2DBX - chains A and B; structure by X-ray diffraction, 1.70 A resolution.

[Chain A]
Protein: Gamma-glutamyltranspeptidase
From: Escherichia coli K12
Notes: EC 2.3.2.2; fragment: large subunit
UniProtKB: P18956 (GGT_ECOLI); residue numbers follow UniProt; this construct covers 25-390
Amino-acid sequence (366 residues; row label = number of the first residue in the row):
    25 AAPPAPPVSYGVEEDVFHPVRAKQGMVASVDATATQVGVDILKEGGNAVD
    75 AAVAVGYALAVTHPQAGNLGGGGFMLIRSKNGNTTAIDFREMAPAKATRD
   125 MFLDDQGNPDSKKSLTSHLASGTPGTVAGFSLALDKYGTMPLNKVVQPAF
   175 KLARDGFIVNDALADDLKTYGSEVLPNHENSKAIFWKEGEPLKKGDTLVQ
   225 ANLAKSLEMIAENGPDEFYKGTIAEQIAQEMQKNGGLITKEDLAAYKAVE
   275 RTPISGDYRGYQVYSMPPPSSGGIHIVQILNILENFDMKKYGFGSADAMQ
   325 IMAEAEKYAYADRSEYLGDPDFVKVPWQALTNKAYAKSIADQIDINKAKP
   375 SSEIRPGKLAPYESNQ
Disordered / not traced: 25-36, 388-390
Construct notes: modified residue (50, 99, 116, 125, 164, 233, 255, 290, 312, 323, 326)
Modified / non-standard residues: Mse-50, Mse-99, Mse-116, Mse-125, Mse-164, Mse-233, Mse-255, Mse-290, Mse-312, Mse-323, Mse-326 (selenomethionine; parent Met)
Swiss-Prot annotation at these positions:
  - binding site (L-glutamate): Arg-114
What the authors report for this chain:
  - binding site for glutamic acid: Arg-114

[Chain B]
Protein: Gamma-glutamyltranspeptidase
From: Escherichia coli K12
Notes: EC 2.3.2.2; fragment: small subunit
UniProtKB: P18956 (GGT_ECOLI); residues 391-580 here = UniProt positions 391-580
Amino-acid sequence (190 residues; numbered 391 to 580; the number before each row is that of its first residue):
   391 TTHYSVVDKDGNAVAVTYTLNTTFGTGIVAGESGILLNNQMDDFSAKPGV
   441 PNVYGLVGGDANAVGPNKRPLSSMSPTIVVKDGKTWLVTGSPGGSRIITT
   491 VLQMVVNSIDYGLNVAEATNAPRFHHQWLPDELRVEKGFSPDTLKLLEAK
   541 GQKVALKEAMGSTQSIMVGPDGELYGASDPRSVDDLTAGY
Construct notes: modified residue (431, 464, 494, 550, 557)
Modified / non-standard residues: Mse-431, Mse-464, Mse-494, Mse-550, Mse-557 (selenomethionine; parent Met)
Swiss-Prot annotation at these positions:
  - active site: Thr-391 (Nucleophile)
  - binding site (L-glutamate): Thr-409, Asn-411, Gln-430, Asp-433, Ser-462, Ser-463, Gly-483, Gly-484
  - mutagenesis: Thr-391 (T391A: Abolishes autocatalytic cleavage, loss of enzymatic activity), Arg-513 (R513A: Not processed into its subunits, loss of enzymatic activity), Arg-571 (R571G: Not processed into its subunits, loss of enzymatic activity)
Ion coordination: Ca2+: Asp-569, Ser-572, Asp-575
Ligand contacts: glutamic acid (GLU): Thr-391, Thr-409, Asn-411, Gln-430, Asp-433, Tyr-444, Ser-462, Ser-463, Mse-464, Pro-482, Gly-483, Gly-484, Ile-487
What the authors report for this chain:
  - Ca2+ coordination: Asp-569, Ser-572, Asp-575
  - binding site for glutamic acid: Gln-430, Asp-433, Ser-462, Ser-463
  - catalytic residues: Thr-391 (citing earlier work)

[How chain A and chain B interact]
Residue-residue contacts (344; chain A residue first):
  Asp-39(A) / Asn-504(B)  hydrogen bond
  Asp-39(A) / Glu-507(B)
  Phe-41(A) / Asn-504(B)  hydrogen bond (backbone-side chain)
  Phe-41(A) / Ala-506(B)
  Phe-41(A) / Glu-507(B)
  Phe-41(A) / Asn-510(B)
  His-42(A) / Ala-506(B)
  Pro-43(A) / Asn-504(B)
  Pro-43(A) / Val-505(B)  hydrophobic
  Pro-43(A) / Ala-506(B)
  Pro-43(A) / Tyr-565(B)  hydrophobic
  Pro-43(A) / Gly-566(B)
  Val-44(A) / Leu-564(B)
  Val-44(A) / Tyr-565(B)
  Val-44(A) / Gly-566(B)  hydrogen bond (backbone-backbone)
  Val-44(A) / Thr-577(B)
  Arg-45(A) / Leu-564(B)
  Arg-45(A) / Tyr-565(B)
  Ala-46(A) / Glu-563(B)
  Ala-46(A) / Leu-564(B)  hydrogen bond (backbone-backbone)
  Ala-46(A) / Gly-579(B)
  Ala-46(A) / Tyr-580(B)
  Lys-47(A) / Tyr-580(B)  hydrogen bond (backbone-backbone)
  Gln-48(A) / Asp-398(B)
  Gln-48(A) / Lys-399(B)  hydrogen bond (backbone-backbone)
  Gln-48(A) / Leu-564(B)
  Gln-48(A) / Tyr-580(B)  hydrogen bond (backbone-backbone)
  Gly-49(A) / Val-397(B)
  Gly-49(A) / Leu-564(B)
  Gly-49(A) / Gly-579(B)
  Gly-49(A) / Tyr-580(B)  hydrogen bond (backbone-backbone)
  Mse-50(A) / Val-396(B)
  Mse-50(A) / Val-397(B)  hydrogen bond (backbone-backbone)
  Mse-50(A) / Ile-556(B)
  Mse-50(A) / Leu-564(B)  hydrophobic
  Mse-50(A) / Tyr-565(B)
  Mse-50(A) / Gly-566(B)
  Mse-50(A) / Thr-577(B)
  Mse-50(A) / Ala-578(B)
  Mse-50(A) / Gly-579(B)
  Val-51(A) / Ser-395(B)
  Val-51(A) / Leu-576(B)
  Val-51(A) / Thr-577(B)
  Val-51(A) / Ala-578(B)  hydrogen bond (backbone-backbone)
  Ala-52(A) / Tyr-394(B)
  Ala-52(A) / Ser-395(B)  hydrogen bond (backbone-backbone)
  Ala-52(A) / Gln-554(B)
  Ala-52(A) / Leu-576(B)
  Ala-52(A) / Thr-577(B)
  Ser-53(A) / Tyr-394(B)
  Ser-53(A) / Gln-554(B)
  Ser-53(A) / Ser-568(B)
  Ser-53(A) / Asp-575(B)
  Ser-53(A) / Leu-576(B)  hydrogen bond (backbone-backbone)
  Val-54(A) / Thr-392(B)
  Val-54(A) / Gln-554(B)
  Val-54(A) / Asp-574(B)
  Val-54(A) / Asp-575(B)
  Asp-55(A) / Asp-574(B)
  Asp-55(A) / Asp-575(B)
  Ala-56(A) / Asp-574(B)  hydrogen bond (backbone-backbone)
  Ala-56(A) / Leu-576(B)  hydrophobic
  Thr-59(A) / Leu-576(B)  hydrogen bond (side chain-backbone)
  Thr-59(A) / Ala-578(B)
  Val-63(A) / Ala-578(B)
  Leu-66(A) / Asp-398(B)
  Leu-66(A) / Tyr-580(B)  hydrogen bond (backbone-side chain)
  Lys-67(A) / Tyr-580(B)
  Asn-71(A) / Asp-398(B)
  Ala-72(A) / Val-396(B)
  Ala-72(A) / Asp-398(B)  hydrogen bond (backbone-side chain)
  Ala-72(A) / Asn-402(B)
  Ala-72(A) / Val-404(B)  hydrophobic
  Val-73(A) / Val-404(B)  hydrophobic
  Ala-76(A) / Tyr-394(B)  hydrogen bond (backbone-side chain)
  Ala-76(A) / Val-404(B)  hydrophobic
  Val-79(A) / Tyr-394(B)  hydrophobic
  Gly-80(A) / Tyr-394(B)  hydrogen bond (backbone-side chain)
  Gly-80(A) / Tyr-408(B)  hydrogen bond (backbone-side chain)
  Leu-83(A) / Tyr-394(B)  hydrophobic
  Leu-83(A) / Tyr-408(B)
  Ala-84(A) / Tyr-408(B)
  Pro-88(A) / Leu-410(B)
  Pro-88(A) / Phe-414(B)
  Pro-88(A) / Leu-426(B)
  Gln-89(A) / Thr-412(B)
  Gln-89(A) / Thr-413(B)
  Gln-89(A) / Phe-414(B)  hydrogen bond (backbone-backbone)
  Ala-90(A) / Thr-391(B)
  Ala-90(A) / Thr-392(B)
  Ala-90(A) / Thr-409(B)
  Gly-91(A) / Tyr-408(B)
  Asn-92(A) / Tyr-408(B)  hydrogen bond (backbone-side chain)
  Asn-92(A) / Thr-409(B)  hydrogen bond (side chain-backbone)
  Asn-92(A) / Leu-410(B)
  Leu-93(A) / Ile-425(B)
  Gly-94(A) / Leu-410(B)
  Gly-94(A) / Ile-425(B)
  Gly-94(A) / Leu-426(B)
  Gly-94(A) / Asn-428(B)  hydrogen bond (backbone-side chain)
  Gly-95(A) / Thr-409(B)
  Gly-95(A) / Leu-410(B)
  Gly-95(A) / Asn-428(B)
  Gly-96(A) / Tyr-408(B)
  Gly-96(A) / Thr-409(B)  hydrogen bond (backbone-backbone)
  Gly-97(A) / Thr-407(B)
  Gly-97(A) / Tyr-408(B)
  Gly-97(A) / Mse-464(B)
  Phe-98(A) / Val-406(B)
  Phe-98(A) / Thr-407(B)  hydrogen bond (backbone-backbone)
  Phe-98(A) / Ser-462(B)
  Phe-98(A) / Mse-464(B)  hydrophobic
  Mse-99(A) / Val-404(B)  hydrophobic
  Mse-99(A) / Ala-405(B)
  Mse-99(A) / Val-406(B)  hydrophobic
  Leu-100(A) / Val-404(B)
  Leu-100(A) / Ala-405(B)  hydrogen bond (backbone-backbone)
  Leu-100(A) / Pro-466(B)
  Leu-100(A) / Thr-467(B)
  Leu-100(A) / Ile-468(B)
  Ile-101(A) / Ala-403(B)
  Arg-102(A) / Asn-402(B)
  Arg-102(A) / Ala-403(B)  hydrogen bond (backbone-backbone)
  Arg-102(A) / Ile-468(B)
  Arg-102(A) / Val-470(B)
  Arg-102(A) / Gly-473(B)
  Arg-102(A) / Thr-475(B)  hydrogen bond
  Ser-103(A) / Asn-402(B)
  Lys-104(A) / Asp-400(B)
  Lys-104(A) / Asn-402(B)  hydrogen bond (backbone-side chain)
  Lys-104(A) / Lys-474(B)  hydrogen bond (backbone-side chain)
  Asp-112(A) / Arg-459(B)  salt bridge
  Phe-113(A) / Tyr-408(B)  hydrophobic
  Arg-114(A) / Gln-430(B)  hydrogen bond
  Arg-114(A) / Asp-433(B)  salt bridge
  Arg-114(A) / Arg-459(B)  hydrogen bond (backbone-side chain)
  Arg-114(A) / Pro-460(B)  hydrogen bond (side chain-backbone)
  Arg-114(A) / Leu-461(B)  hydrogen bond (side chain-backbone)
  Arg-114(A) / Ser-462(B)
  Arg-114(A) / Mse-464(B)
  Glu-115(A) / Thr-409(B)
  Glu-115(A) / Asn-428(B)  hydrogen bond
  Glu-115(A) / Gln-430(B)  hydrogen bond
  Glu-115(A) / Arg-459(B)
  Glu-115(A) / Pro-460(B)
  Mse-116(A) / Asn-457(B)
  Mse-116(A) / Lys-458(B)
  Mse-116(A) / Arg-459(B)
  Ala-117(A) / Mse-431(B)  hydrophobic
  Ala-117(A) / Phe-434(B)  hydrophobic
  Ala-117(A) / Gly-455(B)
  Ala-117(A) / Asn-457(B)  hydrogen bond (backbone-backbone)
  Ala-117(A) / Lys-458(B)  hydrogen bond (backbone-backbone)
  Pro-118(A) / Pro-456(B)
  Pro-118(A) / Asn-457(B)
  Ala-119(A) / Pro-456(B)
  Ala-119(A) / Asn-457(B)
  Ala-121(A) / Pro-456(B)
  Thr-122(A) / Val-454(B)
  Arg-123(A) / Ala-436(B)
  Arg-123(A) / Val-454(B)
  Mse-125(A) / Mse-431(B)
  Mse-125(A) / Val-454(B)
  Phe-126(A) / Mse-431(B)  hydrophobic
  Leu-127(A) / Ala-436(B)
  Leu-127(A) / Lys-437(B)
  Gly-131(A) / Lys-437(B)  hydrogen bond (backbone-side chain)
  Pro-133(A) / Ala-436(B)  hydrophobic
  Pro-133(A) / Lys-437(B)
  Pro-133(A) / Val-440(B)  hydrophobic
  Ser-138(A) / Asn-429(B)
  Ser-138(A) / Asp-432(B)  hydrogen bond
  Leu-139(A) / Thr-416(B)
  Leu-139(A) / Asn-429(B)  hydrogen bond (backbone-side chain)
  Leu-139(A) / Asp-432(B)
  Thr-140(A) / Ile-418(B)
  Ser-141(A) / Thr-416(B)
  His-142(A) / Ile-418(B)
  Leu-143(A) / Mse-431(B)
  Ala-144(A) / Thr-416(B)
  Ala-144(A) / Asn-428(B)
  Ala-144(A) / Asn-429(B)
  Ala-144(A) / Gln-430(B)  hydrogen bond (backbone-backbone)
  Ala-144(A) / Mse-431(B)  hydrogen bond (backbone-backbone)
  Ser-145(A) / Thr-416(B)
  Ser-145(A) / Leu-427(B)
  Ser-145(A) / Asn-428(B)  hydrogen bond (side chain-backbone)
  Ser-145(A) / Mse-431(B)
  Gly-146(A) / Asn-428(B)  hydrogen bond (backbone-side chain)
  Gly-146(A) / Mse-431(B)
  Thr-150(A) / Tyr-408(B)
  Phe-154(A) / Tyr-394(B)
  Phe-154(A) / Tyr-408(B)  hydrophobic
  Asn-184(A) / Asp-574(B)  hydrogen bond
  Asp-185(A) / Asp-574(B)  hydrogen bond (backbone-side chain)
  Ala-186(A) / Val-573(B)
  Ala-186(A) / Asp-574(B)  hydrogen bond (backbone-side chain)
  Asp-190(A) / Phe-414(B)
  Leu-191(A) / Phe-414(B)  hydrophobic
  Tyr-194(A) / Thr-413(B)
  Gly-195(A) / Phe-414(B)
  Val-198(A) / Thr-416(B)
  Val-198(A) / Gly-417(B)
  Leu-199(A) / Gly-417(B)
  Leu-199(A) / Leu-426(B)  hydrophobic
  His-202(A) / Gly-417(B)
  His-202(A) / Ile-418(B)
  Asn-204(A) / Val-419(B)  hydrogen bond (side chain-backbone)
  Asn-204(A) / Gly-421(B)  hydrogen bond (side chain-backbone)
  Ser-205(A) / Gly-417(B)  hydrogen bond (side chain-backbone)
  Ser-205(A) / Ile-418(B)
  Ser-205(A) / Val-419(B)  hydrogen bond (side chain-backbone)
  Asn-226(A) / Glu-422(B)  hydrogen bond
  Asn-226(A) / Ser-423(B)
  Asn-226(A) / Gly-424(B)
  Leu-227(A) / Ser-423(B)
  Leu-227(A) / Gly-424(B)
  Leu-227(A) / Ile-425(B)  hydrophobic
  Ser-230(A) / Ser-423(B)  hydrogen bond (side chain-backbone)
  Ile-247(A) / Ile-425(B)  hydrophobic
  Gln-250(A) / Glu-422(B)
  Gln-250(A) / Ser-423(B)
  Ile-251(A) / Ala-420(B)  hydrophobic
  Glu-254(A) / Ile-418(B)
  Glu-254(A) / Val-419(B)
  Glu-254(A) / Ala-420(B)
  Glu-254(A) / Gly-421(B)  hydrogen bond (side chain-backbone)
  Mse-255(A) / Leu-427(B)  hydrophobic
  Tyr-270(A) / Arg-459(B)  hydrogen bond
  Lys-271(A) / Arg-459(B)  hydrogen bond (backbone-side chain)
  Val-273(A) / Arg-459(B)
  Arg-275(A) / Arg-459(B)
  Tyr-282(A) / Ile-499(B)  hydrophobic
  Tyr-282(A) / Asp-500(B)  hydrogen bond
  Arg-283(A) / Asp-500(B)  salt bridge
  Tyr-285(A) / Val-470(B)
  Tyr-285(A) / Lys-471(B)
  Tyr-285(A) / Trp-476(B)  hydrophobic
  Tyr-285(A) / Ile-499(B)  hydrophobic
  Gln-286(A) / Ile-468(B)
  Gln-286(A) / Val-469(B)
  Gln-286(A) / Val-470(B)  hydrogen bond (backbone-backbone)
  Val-287(A) / Thr-467(B)
  Val-287(A) / Ile-468(B)
  Tyr-288(A) / Thr-467(B)
  Tyr-288(A) / Ile-468(B)  hydrogen bond (backbone-backbone)
  Tyr-288(A) / Val-470(B)  hydrophobic
  Ser-289(A) / Ser-465(B)
  Ser-289(A) / Pro-466(B)  hydrogen bond (side chain-backbone)
  Ser-289(A) / Thr-467(B)  hydrogen bond
  Mse-290(A) / Mse-464(B)
  Mse-290(A) / Pro-466(B)  hydrophobic
  Pro-293(A) / Leu-461(B)
  Pro-293(A) / Ser-462(B)  hydrogen bond (backbone-backbone)
  Ser-294(A) / Ser-462(B)
  Ser-294(A) / Ser-463(B)
  Ser-294(A) / Mse-464(B)  hydrogen bond (side chain-backbone)
  Ser-295(A) / Leu-461(B)
  Ser-295(A) / Ser-462(B)  hydrogen bond (backbone-backbone)
  Ser-295(A) / Ser-463(B)
  Ser-295(A) / Ile-488(B)
  Gly-296(A) / Ser-465(B)
  Ile-300(A) / Ser-465(B)
  Ile-300(A) / Ile-488(B)
  Ile-300(A) / Val-491(B)  hydrophobic
  Ile-303(A) / Leu-492(B)  hydrophobic
  Leu-304(A) / Leu-492(B)  hydrophobic
  Leu-307(A) / Val-496(B)  hydrophobic
  Mse-312(A) / Asp-500(B)
  Mse-312(A) / Tyr-501(B)
  Lys-313(A) / Asp-500(B)
  Gly-316(A) / Tyr-501(B)
  Phe-317(A) / Asn-497(B)
  Phe-317(A) / Tyr-501(B)
  Phe-317(A) / Ala-511(B)  hydrophobic
  Phe-317(A) / Pro-512(B)
  Gly-318(A) / Thr-533(B)  hydrogen bond (backbone-side chain)
  Ser-319(A) / Thr-533(B)
  Ala-320(A) / Thr-533(B)
  Ala-320(A) / Leu-536(B)  hydrophobic
  Ala-320(A) / Leu-537(B)
  Ala-320(A) / Lys-540(B)
  Asp-321(A) / Lys-540(B)  salt bridge
  Ala-322(A) / Tyr-501(B)
  Mse-323(A) / Phe-514(B)
  Mse-323(A) / Phe-529(B)  hydrophobic
  Mse-323(A) / Thr-533(B)
  Mse-323(A) / Leu-537(B)
  Gln-324(A) / Leu-537(B)
  Gln-324(A) / Lys-540(B)
  Gln-324(A) / Gln-542(B)  hydrogen bond
  Mse-326(A) / Leu-492(B)  hydrophobic
  Mse-326(A) / Gln-493(B)
  Mse-326(A) / Phe-514(B)  hydrophobic
  Ala-327(A) / His-516(B)
  Ala-327(A) / Leu-523(B)  hydrophobic
  Ala-327(A) / Gln-542(B)
  Glu-328(A) / Gln-542(B)  hydrogen bond
  Glu-330(A) / Thr-489(B)
  Glu-330(A) / Leu-492(B)
  Glu-330(A) / His-515(B)
  Glu-330(A) / His-516(B)  hydrogen bond (side chain-backbone)
  Lys-331(A) / His-516(B)
  Lys-331(A) / Trp-518(B)
  Tyr-334(A) / Ser-485(B)  hydrogen bond (side chain-backbone)
  Tyr-334(A) / Ile-488(B)
  Tyr-334(A) / Thr-489(B)
  Tyr-334(A) / His-515(B)
  Tyr-334(A) / His-516(B)
  Tyr-334(A) / Gln-517(B)
  Tyr-334(A) / Trp-518(B)  hydrophobic
  Ala-335(A) / Trp-518(B)
  Arg-337(A) / Leu-446(B)
  Arg-337(A) / Leu-461(B)
  Arg-337(A) / Ser-462(B)
  Arg-337(A) / Ser-463(B)  hydrogen bond
  Ser-338(A) / Val-447(B)
  Ser-338(A) / Gly-448(B)
  Ser-338(A) / Gly-449(B)
  Ser-338(A) / Trp-518(B)
  Glu-339(A) / Ala-451(B)
  Leu-341(A) / Ala-451(B)
  Leu-341(A) / Asn-452(B)
  Leu-341(A) / Leu-461(B)  hydrophobic
  Gly-342(A) / Ala-451(B)
  Gly-342(A) / Leu-461(B)
  Asp-343(A) / Lys-458(B)
  Asp-343(A) / Arg-459(B)  hydrogen bond (side chain-backbone)
  Phe-346(A) / Pro-456(B)
  Phe-346(A) / Asn-457(B)
  Phe-346(A) / Lys-458(B)
  Ile-369(A) / Lys-540(B)  hydrogen bond (backbone-side chain)
  Asn-370(A) / Lys-540(B)
  Lys-371(A) / Lys-540(B)
  Ala-372(A) / Lys-540(B)  hydrogen bond (backbone-backbone)
  Ala-372(A) / Gly-541(B)
  Ala-372(A) / Gln-542(B)
  Pro-374(A) / Asp-521(B)
  Ser-375(A) / His-516(B)
  Ser-375(A) / Trp-518(B)  hydrogen bond (side chain-backbone)
  Ser-375(A) / Leu-519(B)
  Ser-375(A) / Asp-521(B)  hydrogen bond (backbone-side chain)
  Ile-378(A) / Trp-518(B)  hydrogen bond (backbone-side chain)
  Arg-379(A) / Trp-518(B)
Interface residues without a listed pair, chain A (161 interface residues in all): Val-40, Gln-60, Ala-75, His-87, Pro-148, Leu-187, Ile-208, Phe-209, Phe-242, Asp-266, Gly-297, His-299, Tyr-340, Asp-345, Val-347
Interface residues without a listed pair, chain B (131 interface residues in all): His-393, Gly-401, Asn-411, Gly-415, Val-443, Ala-453, Val-495, Val-525, Ser-552, Ser-555, Gly-562, Ser-572

[Overview]
Chain A and chain B form an interface of 161 and 131 residues respectively, with 77 hydrogen bonds and 4 salt
bridges. Polar contacts include Asp-112(A)/Arg-459(B), Arg-114(A)/Asp-433(B) and Arg-283(A)/Asp-500(B).
Ligands of chain B: glutamic acid. The paper reports the catalytic residue Thr-391(B); a binding site for
glutamic acid at Arg-114(A) and Gln-430(B) among others.
Here chain A is Gamma-glutamyltranspeptidase and chain B is Gamma-glutamyltranspeptidase, both from
Escherichia coli K12. Entry 2DBX (Crystal Structure of Gamma-glutamyltranspeptidase from Escherichia coli
Complexed with L-Glutamate) was determined by X-ray diffraction, deposited together with 2DBU and 2DBW.
